4LTN - chain A; structure by X-ray diffraction, 2.00 A resolution.

Chain A:
Molecule: NADH-dependent FMN reductase
From: EDTA-degrading bacterium BNC1
Notes: EC 1.5.1.42
UniProt: Q9F9T2 (Q9F9T2_9PROT); numbering as in UniProt (aligned over 1-197)
Sequence (197 residues; numbered 1 to 197; the number before each row is that of its first residue):
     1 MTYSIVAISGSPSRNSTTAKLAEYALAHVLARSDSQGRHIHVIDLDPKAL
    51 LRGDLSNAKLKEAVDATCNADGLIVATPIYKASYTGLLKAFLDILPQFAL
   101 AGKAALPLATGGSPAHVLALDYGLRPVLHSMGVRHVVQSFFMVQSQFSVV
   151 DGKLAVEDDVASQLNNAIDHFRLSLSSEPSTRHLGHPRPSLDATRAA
Disordered / not traced: 1, 149-153, 194-197
Differences from the reference sequence: conflict Mse142 (Leu in Q9F9T2)
Modified positions: Mse1 (selenomethionine); Mse131 (selenomethionine; parent Met); Mse142 (selenomethionine; parent Met)
Small-molecule neighbours:
  - FMN (flavin mononucleotide): S11, S13, N15, S16, T17, T18, A19, P78, I79, Y80, K81, A82, D93, T110, G111, G112, S113, H116, Q144
  - NADH (NAI; 1,4-dihydronicotinamide adenine dinucleotide): K81, L95, P96, Q97, G112, S113, P114, A115, Q144
From the paper describing this entry:
  - conformationally variable residues (order/disorder transition): G112 to P114
  - binding site for NADH: K81, Q97, G112
  - binding site for flavin mononucleotide: S11, T17, T18, Y80, G112
  - catalytic residues: G112 (proposed by the authors, not directly observed)

In short:
Chain A binds NADH and flavin mononucleotide. From the paper: the catalytic residue G112; a binding site for
flavin mononucleotide at S11, T17 and T18 among others.
Chain A is NADH-dependent FMN reductase (EDTA-degrading bacterium BNC1); the structure, Crystal structures of
NADH:FMN oxidoreductase (EMOB) - FMN, NADH complex, was determined by X-ray diffraction, deposited together
with 4LTD and 4LTM.
